PDB entry 6TE9 | electron microscopy, 3.58 A resolution | chains F and G of the 7 polymer chains in the assembly

Chain F:
Protein: Tail terminator protein Rcc01690
From: Rhodobacter capsulatus
UniProt: D5ATZ6 (D5ATZ6_RHOCB); numbering as in UniProt (aligned over 1-135)
Amino-acid sequence (135 residues; numbered 1 to 135; the number before each row is that of its first residue):
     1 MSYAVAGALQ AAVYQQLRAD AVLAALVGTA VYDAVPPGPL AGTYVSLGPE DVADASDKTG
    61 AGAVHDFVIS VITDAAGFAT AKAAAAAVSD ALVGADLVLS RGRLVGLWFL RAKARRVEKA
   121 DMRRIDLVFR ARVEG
Not modelled in the structure: 1

Chain G:
Protein: Phage major tail protein, TP901-1 family
From: Rhodobacter capsulatus
UniProt: D5ATZ7 (D5ATZ7_RHOCB); residue numbers follow UniProt; this construct covers 1-137
Amino-acid sequence (137 residues; each row starts with the number of its first residue):
     1 MAAQNGKDLL IKLDLTGSGQ FETIAGLRAT RISFNAETVD VTSLESQGGW RELLGGAGVR
    61 SASISGAGVF KDADTDERAR QIFFDGEVPE FQVIIPDFGI VQGPFMITSI DYAGSHNGEA
   121 SYELAMASAG ALSFTAI
Not modelled in the structure: 1-2, 16-19, 137

Chain F / chain G interface:
Contacting residue pairs (5):
  Arg103(F) - Ala3(G)
  Val105(F) - Ala3(G)
  Val105(F) - Asn5(G)
  Trp108(F) - Asn5(G)
  Glu134(F) - Ala3(G)  hydrogen bond (side chain-backbone)
Interface residues without a listed pair, chain F (5 interface residues in all): Gly106
Interface residues without a listed pair, chain G (5 interface residues in all): Gln4, Gly6, Lys7

In short:
The chain F/chain G interface involves 5 residues from each chain, with 1 hydrogen bond. Its one
hydrogen-bonded contact is Glu134(F)-Ala3(G).
Here chain F is Tail terminator protein Rcc01690 and chain G is Phage major tail protein, TP901-1 family, both
from Rhodobacter capsulatus. Entry 6TE9 (Neck of native GTA particle computed with C6 symmetry) was determined
by electron microscopy (same publication as 6TB9, 6TBA, 6TE8, 6TEB, 6TEH, 6TO8 and 3 further entries).
